Entry 4R18 (X-ray diffraction, 2.40 A resolution); this record covers chains M and b of the 28 polymer chains in the assembly.

# Chain M
Molecule: Proteasome subunit beta type-7
Organism: Saccharomyces cerevisiae S288c
Notes: EC 3.4.25.1
UniProtKB: P30657 (PSB7_YEAST); residues -12 to 233 here correspond to UniProt positions 21-266 (UniProt number = residue number + 33)
Amino-acid sequence (246 residues; each row starts with the number of its first residue; numbers below 1 keep their minus sign (Thr-12 is residue -12)):
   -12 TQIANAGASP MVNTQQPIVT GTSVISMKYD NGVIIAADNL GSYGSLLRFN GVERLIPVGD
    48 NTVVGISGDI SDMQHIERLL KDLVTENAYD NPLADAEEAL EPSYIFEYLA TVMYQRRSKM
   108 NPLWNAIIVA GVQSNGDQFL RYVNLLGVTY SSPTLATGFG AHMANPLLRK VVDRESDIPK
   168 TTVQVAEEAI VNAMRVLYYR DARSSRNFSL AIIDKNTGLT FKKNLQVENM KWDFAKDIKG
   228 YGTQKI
Not modelled in the structure: -12 to 0

# Chain b
Molecule: Proteasome subunit beta type-1
Organism: Saccharomyces cerevisiae S288c
Notes: EC 3.4.25.1
UniProtKB: P38624 (PSB1_YEAST); residues 1-196 here correspond to UniProt positions 20-215 (UniProt number = residue number + 19)
Amino-acid sequence (196 residues; row label = number of the first residue in the row):
     1 TSIMAVTFKD GVILGADSRT TTGAYIANRV TDKLTRVHDK IWCCRSGSAA DTQAIADIVQ
    61 YHLELYTSQY GTPSTETAAS VFKELCYENK DNLTAGIIVA GYDDKNKGEV YTIPLGGSVH
   121 KLPYAIAGSG STFIYGYCDK NFRENMSKEE TVDFIKHSLS QAIKWDGSSG GVIRMVVLTA
   181 AGVERLIFYP DEYEQL
Swiss-Prot annotation at these positions:
  - active site: Thr1 (Nucleophile)

# How chain M and chain b interact
Pairs across the interface (61):
  Ser32(M) - Trp165(b)
  Ser32(M) - Asp166(b)
  Ser32(M) - Gly167(b)  hydrogen bond (backbone-backbone)
  Leu33(M) - Phe133(b)  hydrophobic
  Leu33(M) - Trp165(b)
  Leu34(M) - Lys164(b)
  Leu34(M) - Trp165(b)  hydrogen bond (backbone-backbone)
  Leu34(M) - Gly167(b)
  Arg35(M) - Trp165(b)
  Phe146(M) - Ala24(b)
  Phe146(M) - Tyr25(b)  hydrophobic
  Tyr185(M) - Glu194(b)  hydrogen bond
  Tyr186(M) - Ile26(b)
  Tyr186(M) - Arg29(b)
  Arg187(M) - Ala24(b)
  Arg187(M) - Tyr25(b)
  Arg187(M) - Ile26(b)  hydrogen bond (backbone-backbone)
  Arg187(M) - Ala27(b)  hydrogen bond (side chain-backbone)
  Arg187(M) - Asn28(b)
  Asp188(M) - Ala24(b)
  Asp188(M) - Ile26(b)
  Ala189(M) - Arg19(b)
  Ala189(M) - Thr21(b)
  Ala189(M) - Ala24(b)  hydrogen bond (backbone-backbone)
  Ala189(M) - Ile26(b)
  Ala189(M) - Gly167(b)
  Arg190(M) - Ala24(b)
  Arg193(M) - Asp191(b)  salt bridge
  Arg193(M) - Glu194(b)  salt bridge
  Lys218(M) - Arg29(b)  hydrogen bond (backbone-side chain)
  Trp219(M) - Arg29(b)
  Trp219(M) - Gly171(b)
  Trp219(M) - Val172(b)  hydrophobic
  Trp219(M) - Tyr189(b)
  Trp219(M) - Pro190(b)
  Asp220(M) - Tyr189(b)
  Phe221(M) - Arg29(b)
  Phe221(M) - Val30(b)  hydrophobic
  Ala222(M) - Val30(b)  hydrophobic
  Ala222(M) - Arg174(b)  hydrogen bond (backbone-side chain)
  Ala222(M) - Ile187(b)  hydrophobic
  Lys223(M) - Ile187(b)
  Lys223(M) - Tyr189(b)
  Ile225(M) - Val30(b)  hydrophobic
  Ile225(M) - Arg174(b)
  Lys226(M) - Asp32(b)
  Lys226(M) - Arg185(b)
  Gly227(M) - Asp32(b)  hydrogen bond (backbone-side chain)
  Tyr228(M) - Thr35(b)
  Tyr228(M) - Arg45(b)
  Tyr228(M) - Gln53(b)  hydrogen bond (side chain-backbone)
  Tyr228(M) - Ala56(b)
  Tyr228(M) - Asp57(b)  hydrogen bond
  Gln231(M) - Asp32(b)
  Gln231(M) - Leu34(b)
  Gln231(M) - Thr35(b)
  Gln231(M) - Arg36(b)  hydrogen bond (side chain-backbone)
  Gln231(M) - Trp42(b)
  Gln231(M) - Arg185(b)
  Ile233(M) - Trp42(b)
  Ile233(M) - Arg185(b)  hydrogen bond (backbone-side chain)
Interface residues without a listed pair, chain M (27 interface residues in all): Asn37, Met150, Met217
Interface residues without a listed pair, chain b (35 interface residues in all): Ile163, Ser168, Val183

# Summary
27 residues of chain M and 35 residues of chain b are in contact, with 13 hydrogen bonds and 2 salt bridges.
Among the polar pairs are Arg193(M)-Asp191(b), Arg193(M)-Glu194(b) and Tyr185(M)-Glu194(b). Curated annotation
(UniProt) lists active-site residue Thr1(b) on chain b.
Here chain M is Proteasome subunit beta type-7 and chain b is Proteasome subunit beta type-1, both from
Saccharomyces cerevisiae S288c. Entry 4R18 (Ligand-induced Lys33-Thr1 crosslinking at subunit beta5 of the
yeast 20S proteasome) was determined by X-ray diffraction, deposited together with 4R17.
